PDB entry 1MMK | X-ray diffraction, 2.00 A resolution | chain A

[Chain A]
Name: Phenylalanine-4-hydroxylase
From: Homo sapiens
Notes: EC 1.14.16.1; fragment: catalytic domain (residues 103-427)
UniProtKB: P00439 (PH4H_HUMAN); residue numbers follow UniProt; this construct covers 103-427
Sequence (325 residues; numbered 103 to 427; the number before each row is that of its first residue):
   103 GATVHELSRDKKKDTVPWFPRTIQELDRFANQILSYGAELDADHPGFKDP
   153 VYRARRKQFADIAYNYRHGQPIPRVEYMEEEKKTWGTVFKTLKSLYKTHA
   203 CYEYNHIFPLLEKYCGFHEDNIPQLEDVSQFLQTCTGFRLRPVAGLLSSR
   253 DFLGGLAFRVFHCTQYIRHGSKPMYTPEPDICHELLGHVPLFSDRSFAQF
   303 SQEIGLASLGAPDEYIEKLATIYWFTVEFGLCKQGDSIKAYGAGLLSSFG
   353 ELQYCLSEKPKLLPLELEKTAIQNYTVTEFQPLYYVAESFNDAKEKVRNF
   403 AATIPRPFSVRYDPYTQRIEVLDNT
Disordered / not traced: 103-116, 426-427
Bound ions: Fe2+: His285, His290, Glu330
Ligand contacts:
  - tetrahydrobiopterin (H4B): Tyr138, Val245, Gly247, Leu248, Leu249, Ser250, Ser251, Phe254, Leu255, Phe263, His264, Thr266, Pro281, His285, Glu286, His290, Ala322, Tyr325, Trp326, Glu330
  - beta(2-thienyl)alanine (TIH): Tyr138, Arg270, Tyr277, Thr278, Glu280, Pro281, His285, Trp326, Glu330, Phe331, Gly346, Ser349, Ser350
Curated features (UniProtKB/Swiss-Prot):
  - binding site (Fe cation): His285, His290, Glu330
  - natural variant: Ala104 (A104D: In PAH deficiency), Ser110 (S110C: In PAH deficiency), Phe121 (F121L: In PAH deficiency), Thr124 (T124I: In PAH deficiency), Asp129 (D129Y: In PAH deficiency), Asp143 (D143G: In PAH deficiency), Asp145 (D145V: In PAH deficiency), His146 (H146Y: In PAH deficiency), Gly148 (G148S: In PAH deficiency), Asp151 (D151H: In PAH deficiency), Tyr154 (Y154N: In PAH deficiency; uncertain significance), Arg155 (R155P: In PAH deficiency), 123 further natural variant entries in UniProt
  - mutagenesis: Ile283 (I283C: Loss of positive cooperativity and reduction of fold-activation by L-Phe preincubation)

[Summary]
Bound to chain A: tetrahydrobiopterin and beta(2-thienyl)alanine. His285, His290 and Glu330 coordinate Fe2+.
From UniProt: 3 Fe cation-binding residues and one mutagenesis site.
Chain A is Phenylalanine-4-hydroxylase (Homo sapiens); the structure, Crystal structure of ternary complex of
the catalytic domain of human phenylalanine hydroxylase ((FeII)) complexed with ..., was determined by X-ray
diffraction, deposited together with 1MMT.
